Entry 7PAL (electron microscopy, 4.70 A resolution (low resolution: residue-level contacts below are approximate; hydrogen-bond / salt-bridge calls are withheld)); this record covers chains L and 5 of the 56 polymer chains in the assembly.

Chain L:
Protein: 30S ribosomal protein S13
Source organism: Mycoplasmoides pneumoniae M129
UniProtKB: Q50297 (RS13_MYCPN); residue numbers follow UniProt; this construct covers 1-124
Amino-acid sequence (124 residues; row label = number of the first residue in the row):
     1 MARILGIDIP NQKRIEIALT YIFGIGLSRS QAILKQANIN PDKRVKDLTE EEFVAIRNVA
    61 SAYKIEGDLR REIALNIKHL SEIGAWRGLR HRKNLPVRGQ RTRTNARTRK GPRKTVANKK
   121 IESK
Not modelled in the structure: 1-4, 123-124

Chain 5:
Molecule: 16S ribosomal RNA
Source organism: Mycoplasma pneumoniae M129
Sequence (1520 nucleotides; each row starts with the number of its first residue):
     1 UUUUUCUGAG AGUUUGAUCC UGGCUCAGGA UUAACGCUGG CGGCAUGCCU AAUACAUGCA
    61 AGUCGAUCGA AAGUAGUAAU ACUUUAGAGG CGAACGGGUG AGUAACACGU AUCCAAUCUA
   121 CCUUAUAAUG GGGGAUAACU AGUUGAAAGA CUAGCUAAUA CCGCAUAAGA ACUUUGGUUC
   181 GCAUGAAUCA AAGUUGAAAG GACCUGCAAG GGUUCGUUAU UUGAUGAGGG UGCGCCAUAU
   241 CAGCUAGUUG GUGGGGUAAC GGCCUACCAA GGCAAUGACG UGUAGCUAUG CUGAGAAGUA
   301 GAAUAGCCAC AAUGGGACUG AGACACGGCC CAUACUCCUA CGGGAGGCAG CAGUAGGGAA
   361 UUUUUCACAA UGAGCGAAAG CUUGAUGGAG CAAUGCCGCG UGAACGAUGA AGGUCUUUAA
   421 GAUUGUAAAG UUCUUUUAUU UGGGAAGAAU GACUUUAGCA GGUAAUGGCU AGAGUUUGAC
   481 UGUACCAUUU UGAAUAAGUG ACGACUAACU AUGUGCCAGC AGUCGCGGUA AUACAUAGGU
   541 CGCAAGCGUU AUCCGGAUUU AUUGGGCGUA AAGCAAGCGC AGGCGGAUUG AAAAGUCUGG
   601 UGUUAAAGGC AGCUGCUUAA CAGUUGUAUG CAUUGGAAAC UAUUAAUCUA GAGUGUGGUA
   661 GGGAGUUUUG GAAUUUCAUG UGGAGCGGUG AAAUGCGUAG AUAUAUGAAG GAACACCAGU
   721 GGCGAAGGCG AAAACUUAGG CCAUUACUGA CGCUUAGGCU UGAAAGUGUG GGGAGCAAAU
   781 AGGAUUAGAU ACCCUAGUAG UCCACACCGU AAACGAUAGA UACUAGCUGU CGGGGCGAUC
   841 CCCUCGGUAG UGAAGUUAAC ACAUUAAGUA UCUCGCCUGG GUAGUACAUU CGCAAGAAUG
   901 AAACUCAAAC GGAAUUGACG GGGACCCGCA CAAGUGGUGG AGCAUGUUGC UUAAUUCGAC
   961 GGUACACGAA AAACCUUACC UAGACUUGAC AUCCUUGGCA AAGUUAUGGA AACAUAAUGG
  1021 AGGUUAACCG AGUGACAGGU GGUGCAUGGU UGUCGUCAGC UCGUGUCGUG AGAUGUUGGG
  1081 UUAAGUCCCG CAACGAGCGC AACCCUUAUC GUUAGUUACA UUGUCUAGCG AGACUGCUAA
  1141 UGCAAAUUGG AGGAAGGAAG GGAUGACGUC AAAUCAUCAU GCCCCUUAUG UCUAGGGCUG
  1201 CAAACGUGCU ACAAUGGCCA AUACAAACAG UCGCCAGCUU GUAAAAGUGA GCAAAUCUGU
  1261 AAAGUUGGUC UCAGUUCGGA UUGAGGGCUG CAAUUCGUCC UCAUGAAGUC GGAAUCACUA
  1321 GUAAUCGCGA AUCAGCUAUG UCGCGGUGAA UACGUUCUCG GGUCUUGUAC ACACCGCCCG
  1381 UCAAACUAUG AAAGCUGGUA AUAUUUAAAA ACGUGUUGCU AACCAUUAGG AAGCGCAUGU
  1441 CAAGGAUAGC ACCGGUGAUU GGAGUUAAGU CGUAACAAGG UACCCCUACG AGAACGUGGG
  1501 GGUGGAUCAC CUCCUUUCUA
Not modelled in the structure: 1-4, 181-184, 1020-1027, 1510-1520

Chain L / chain 5 interface:
Contacting residue pairs (82):
  Lys13(L) with U1271(5); U1276(5)
  Arg14(L) with U1269(5); U1276(5)
  Ile17(L) with U1276(5)
  Tyr21(L) with U1276(5)
  Ile22(L) with U1304(5)
  Phe23(L) with A1303(5); U1304(5)
  Gly24(L) with U1304(5)
  Ile25(L) with U1304(5)
  Gly26(L) with A1303(5); U1304(5)
  Leu27(L) with U1276(5); A1303(5)
  Ser28(L) with C1302(5); A1303(5)
  Arg29(L) with C1302(5); A1303(5)
  Arg44(L) with U1271(5)
  Leu69(L) with A1303(5)
  Asn76(L) with G1283(5)
  Trp86(L) with U1295(5)
  Arg87(L) with G1283(5)
  Arg90(L) with C1201(5)
  His91(L) with U1282(5); G1283(5)
  Lys93(L) with C1201(5)
  Leu95(L) with C1201(5); A1202(5)
  Pro96(L) with U1281(5); U1282(5)
  Val97(L) with U1282(5); G1283(5); U1295(5)
  Arg98(L) with U1282(5); G1283(5); U1295(5)
  Gly99(L) with U1295(5); C1296(5)
  Gln100(L) with A944(5)
  Arg101(L) with U945(5); G946(5); U947(5); G1200(5)
  Thr102(L) with G1200(5); C1201(5)
  Arg103(L) with U947(5); U948(5); G949(5); U1199(5); G1200(5); C1201(5); A1203(5)
  Thr104(L) with G946(5); U947(5); A1204(5); C1205(5)
  Asn105(L) with A944(5); U945(5)
  Ala106(L) with C943(5); A944(5)
  Arg107(L) with G942(5); C943(5); A1204(5)
  Thr108(L) with G942(5); C943(5); A1280(5); A1306(5)
  Arg109(L) with U1281(5)
  Lys110(L) with C1201(5); A1202(5); A1203(5)
  Pro112(L) with A1203(5)
  Arg113(L) with G940(5); A941(5); A1204(5)
  Lys114(L) with A1202(5); A1203(5)
  Val116(L) with A1202(5); A1203(5)
  Lys119(L) with G949(5)
Interface residues without a listed pair, chain L (47 interface residues in all): Gln12, Lys43, Ile73, Thr115, Ala117, Asn118
Interface residues without a listed pair, chain 5 (37 interface residues in all): C950, C1270, C1272, U1275, U1294, G1297, G1305

Summary:
The interface between chain L and chain 5 involves 47 residues on one side and 37 on the other.
Here chain L is 30S ribosomal protein S13 (Mycoplasmoides pneumoniae M129) and chain 5 is 16S ribosomal RNA
(Mycoplasma pneumoniae M129). Entry 7PAL (70S ribosome with A- and P-site tRNAs in Mycoplasma pneumoniae
cells) was determined by electron microscopy, deposited together with 7OOC, 7OOD, 7P6Z, 7PAH, 7PAI, 7PAJ and
23 further entries.
